Entry 1RJY (X-ray diffraction, 1.90 A resolution); this record covers chains A and B of the 3 polymer chains in the assembly.

== Chain A ==
Protein: H-2 class I histocompatibility antigen, K-B alpha chain
Organism: Mus musculus
Notes: fragment: extracellular domain
UniProtKB: P01901 (HA1B_MOUSE); residues 1-280 here correspond to UniProt positions 22-301 (UniProt number = residue number + 21)
Amino-acid sequence (280 residues; numbered 1 to 280; the number before each row is that of its first residue):
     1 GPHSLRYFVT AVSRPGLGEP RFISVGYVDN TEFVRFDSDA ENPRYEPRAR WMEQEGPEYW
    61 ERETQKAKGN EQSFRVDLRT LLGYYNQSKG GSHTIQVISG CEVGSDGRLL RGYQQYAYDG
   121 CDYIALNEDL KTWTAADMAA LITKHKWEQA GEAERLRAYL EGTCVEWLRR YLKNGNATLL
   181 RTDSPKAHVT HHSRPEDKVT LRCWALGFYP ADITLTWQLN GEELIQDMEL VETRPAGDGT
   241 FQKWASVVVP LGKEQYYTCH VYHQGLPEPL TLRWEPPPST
Not modelled in the structure: 279-280
Cystine bridges: Cys101-Cys164, Cys203-Cys259
Construct notes: engineered mutation Phe22 (Tyr43 in P01901), Ile23 (Met44 in P01901), Ser24 (Glu45 in P01901), Asn30 (Asp51 in P01901)
UniProt features mapped onto this chain:
  - region: Glu275 to Thr280 (Connecting peptide)
  - glycosylation (N-linked (GlcNAc...) asparagine): Asn86, Asn176
From the paper describing this entry:
  - conformationally variable residues (side-chain flip): Tyr45

== Chain B ==
Protein: Beta-2-microglobulin
Organism: Mus musculus
UniProtKB: P01887 (B2MG_MOUSE); residues 1-99 here correspond to UniProt positions 21-119 (UniProt number = residue number + 20)
Amino-acid sequence (100 residues; each row starts with the number of its first residue; numbering starts at 0):
     0 MIQKTPQIQV YSRHPPENGK PNILNCYVTQ FHPPHIEIQM LKNGKKIPKV EMSDMSFSKD
    60 WSFYILAHTE FTPTETDTYA CRVKHDSMAE PKTVYWDRDM
Cystine bridges: Cys25-Cys80
Construct notes: cloning artifact (0)

== Chain A / chain B interface ==
Contacting residue pairs (51):
  Phe8(A) - Phe56(B)
  Val9(A) - Phe56(B)
  Thr10(A) - Phe56(B)
  Thr10(A) - Phe62(B)
  Val12(A) - Pro33(B)  hydrophobic
  Tyr27(A) - Ser55(B)
  Arg35(A) - Asp53(B)
  Arg35(A) - Met54(B)  hydrogen bond (side chain-backbone)
  Arg35(A) - Ser55(B)  hydrogen bond
  Arg48(A) - Asp53(B)  salt bridge
  Thr94(A) - Pro33(B)
  Gln96(A) - His31(B)  hydrogen bond
  Gln96(A) - Phe56(B)
  Gln96(A) - Trp60(B)  hydrogen bond (side chain-backbone)
  Gln96(A) - Phe62(B)
  Val97(A) - Phe56(B)
  Val97(A) - Trp60(B)
  Ile98(A) - Phe56(B)  hydrophobic
  Ile98(A) - Trp60(B)  hydrophobic
  Gln115(A) - Trp60(B)
  Tyr116(A) - Trp60(B)
  Ala117(A) - Trp60(B)
  Asp119(A) - Met0(B)
  Asp119(A) - Ile1(B)
  Asp119(A) - His31(B)
  Gly120(A) - Lys3(B)  hydrogen bond (backbone-side chain)
  Gly120(A) - His31(B)  hydrogen bond (backbone-side chain)
  Cys121(A) - Ile1(B)  hydrophobic
  Asp122(A) - Trp60(B)  hydrogen bond
  His192(A) - Asp98(B)  salt bridge
  Arg202(A) - Asp98(B)  hydrogen bond (side chain-backbone)
  Arg202(A) - Met99(B)
  Trp204(A) - Asp98(B)
  Trp204(A) - Met99(B)
  Val231(A) - Gln8(B)
  Glu232(A) - Gln8(B)
  Thr233(A) - Tyr26(B)
  Arg234(A) - Gln8(B)
  Arg234(A) - Tyr10(B)
  Arg234(A) - Tyr26(B)
  Arg234(A) - Met99(B)  hydrogen bond (side chain-backbone)
  Pro235(A) - Tyr10(B)  hydrogen bond (backbone-side chain)
  Pro235(A) - Tyr26(B)
  Ala236(A) - Arg12(B)  hydrogen bond (backbone-side chain)
  Ala236(A) - Asn24(B)  hydrogen bond (backbone-side chain)
  Gly237(A) - Arg12(B)  hydrogen bond (backbone-side chain)
  Gly237(A) - Leu65(B)
  Gln242(A) - Tyr10(B)
  Gln242(A) - Ser11(B)
  Gln242(A) - Arg12(B)
  Trp244(A) - Met99(B)  hydrogen bond (side chain-backbone)
Also at the interface, not in a pair above, chain A (37 interface residues in all): Arg6, Glu32, Gln87, Ser92, His93, Leu206, Asp238
Also at the interface, not in a pair above, chain B (24 interface residues in all): Pro14, Ser57, Lys58, Tyr63

== Overview ==
37 residues of chain A face 24 of chain B across their interface, with 14 hydrogen bonds and 2 salt bridges.
Polar pairs include Arg48(A)-Asp53(B), His192(A)-Asp98(B) and Arg35(A)-Met54(B). From the paper:
conformational variability at Tyr45(A).
Here chain A is H-2 class I histocompatibility antigen, K-B alpha chain and chain B is Beta-2-microglobulin,
both from Mus musculus. Entry 1RJY (Mhc Class I Natural Mutant H-2Kbm8 Heavy Chain Complexed With beta-2
Microglobulin and Herpes Simplex Virus ...) was determined by X-ray diffraction together with 1RJZ, 1RK0 and
1RK1 from the same study.
